PDB entry 9U8G | X-ray diffraction, 2.00 A resolution | chains B and E of the 3 polymer chains in the assembly

[Chain B]
Protein: Transmembrane protease serine 2 catalytic chain
Organism: Homo sapiens
UniProtKB: O15393 (TMPS2_HUMAN); residues 256-492 here = UniProt positions 256-492
Amino-acid sequence (249 residues; each row starts with the number of its first residue):
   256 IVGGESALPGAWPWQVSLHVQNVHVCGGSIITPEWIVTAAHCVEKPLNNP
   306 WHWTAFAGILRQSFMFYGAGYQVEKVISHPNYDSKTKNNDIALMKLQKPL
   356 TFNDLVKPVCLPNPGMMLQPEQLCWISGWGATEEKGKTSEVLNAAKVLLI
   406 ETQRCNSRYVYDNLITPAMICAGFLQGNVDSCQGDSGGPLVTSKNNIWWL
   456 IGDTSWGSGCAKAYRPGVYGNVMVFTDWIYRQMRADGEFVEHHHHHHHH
Not modelled in the structure: 494-504
Differences from the reference sequence: expression tag (493-504)
Disulfides: Cys281-Cys297, Cys410-Cys426, Cys437-Cys465
Curated features (UniProtKB/Swiss-Prot):
  - active site (Charge relay system): His296, Asp345, Ser441
  - mutagenesis: Arg316 (R316A: No effect on catalytic activity or HKU1-CoV viral entry), Lys340 (K340D: No effect on HKU1-CoV viral entry), Thr341 (T341A/S: No effect on catalytic activity or HKU1-CoV viral entry), Arg409 (R409A/T: No effect on catalytic activity. Reduces HKU1-CoV viral entry), Ser412 (S412A/N: No effect on catalytic activity. Reduces HKU1-CoV viral entry), Arg413 (R413A/K/V: No effect on catalytic activity. Reduces HKU1-CoV viral entry), Tyr414 (Y414A/S/L/R: No effect on catalytic activity. Almost abolishes S protein-binding and HKU1-CoV viral entry), Val415 (V415I: No effect on HKU1-CoV viral entry), Tyr416 (Y416A: No effect on catalytic activity. Almost abolishes HKU1-CoV viral entry), Asp417 (D417A/N: No effect on catalytic activity. Almost abolishes HKU1-CoV viral entry), Leu419 (L419R/A/M: No effect on catalytic activity. Abolishes HKU1-CoV viral entry), Leu430 (L430R: No effect on catalytic activity. Abolishes HKU1-CoV viral entry), 9 further mutagenesis entries in UniProt

[Chain E]
Protein: Nanobody
Organism: Vicugna pacos
Notes: antibody fragment or engineered binder
Amino-acid sequence (131 residues; each row starts with the number of its first residue):
     1 AVQLQASGGGFVQPGGSLRLSCAASGKVVEQGLMGWFRQAPGKEREFVSA
    51 IQYDTKLEYYADSVKGRFTISRDNSKNTVYLQMNSLRAEDTATYYCATPQ
   101 MWVQRDRDDRWYWGQGTQVTVSSGSHHHHHH
Not modelled in the structure: 1, 113-114, 124-131
Disulfides: Cys22-Cys96

[Interface between chain B and chain E]
Residue-residue contacts (52):
  Val275(B) with Leu33(E), hydrophobic; Pro99(E), hydrophobic
  Gln276(B) with Val29(E); Gly32(E); Gln52(E)
  Val278(B) with Val29(E); Glu30(E); Gln100(E)
  His279(B) with Gln100(E)
  Val280(B) with Pro99(E), hydrophobic; Gln100(E); Val103(E), hydrophobic
  Cys281(B) with Val103(E), hydrophobic
  His296(B) with Val103(E); Gln104(E); Arg107(E), hydrogen bond
  Cys297(B) with Val103(E), hydrophobic
  Lys300(B) with Tyr59(E)
  Pro301(B) with Phe47(E); Ala50(E), hydrophobic; Tyr59(E), hydrophobic
  Leu302(B) with Leu33(E), hydrophobic; Trp102(E); Val103(E), hydrophobic
  Asn304(B) with Leu57(E)
  Trp306(B) with Gln52(E), hydrogen bond; Leu57(E)
  His307(B) with Gln52(E); Leu57(E)
  Lys342(B) with Arg107(E)
  Asp345(B) with Arg107(E), salt bridge
  Lys390(B) with Trp111(E)
  Thr393(B) with Gln100(E)
  Asp435(B) with Arg105(E), salt bridge
  Ser436(B) with Arg105(E), hydrogen bond
  Cys437(B) with Arg105(E)
  Gln438(B) with Gln100(E), hydrogen bond (side chain-backbone); Val103(E), hydrogen bond (side chain-backbone); Gln104(E); Arg105(E), hydrogen bond (side chain-backbone)
  Ser441(B) with Arg105(E)
  Ser460(B) with Arg105(E); Arg107(E), hydrogen bond (backbone-side chain)
  Trp461(B) with Arg105(E); Arg107(E)
  Gly462(B) with Arg105(E), hydrogen bond (backbone-backbone); Asp106(E)
  Ser463(B) with Asp106(E)
  Gly464(B) with Arg105(E), hydrogen bond (backbone-side chain); Asp106(E), hydrogen bond (backbone-side chain)
  Cys465(B) with Arg105(E)
  Gly472(B) with Arg105(E)
Also at the interface, not in a pair above, chain B (31 interface residues in all): Thr459
Also at the interface, not in a pair above, chain E (19 interface residues in all): Met101

[Summary]
31 residues of chain B and 19 residues of chain E are in contact; the contacts include 10 hydrogen bonds and 2
salt bridges. Polar pairs include Asp345(B)-Arg107(E), Asp435(B)-Arg105(E) and His296(B)-Arg107(E). UniProt
lists 3 active-site residues and 21 mutagenesis sites on chain B.
Here chain B is Transmembrane protease serine 2 catalytic chain (Homo sapiens) and chain E is Nanobody
(Vicugna pacos). Entry 9U8G (Crystal structure of TMPRSS2 in complex with nanobody77_10) was determined by
X-ray diffraction (same publication as 9JCX, 9JD0 and 9JD1).
